7RU2 - chains B and C of the 3 polymer chains in the assembly; structure by electron microscopy, 3.00 A resolution.

# Chain B (and C)
Molecule: Spike glycoprotein
From: Severe acute respiratory syndrome coronavirus 2
Notes: chain C of this document is another copy of the same molecule, construct and numbering; everything in this record applies to it too
Reference sequence: P0DTC2 (SPIKE_SARS2); residue numbers follow UniProt; this construct covers 1-1208
Chain sequence (1280 residues; numbered 1 to 1280; the number before each row is that of its first residue):
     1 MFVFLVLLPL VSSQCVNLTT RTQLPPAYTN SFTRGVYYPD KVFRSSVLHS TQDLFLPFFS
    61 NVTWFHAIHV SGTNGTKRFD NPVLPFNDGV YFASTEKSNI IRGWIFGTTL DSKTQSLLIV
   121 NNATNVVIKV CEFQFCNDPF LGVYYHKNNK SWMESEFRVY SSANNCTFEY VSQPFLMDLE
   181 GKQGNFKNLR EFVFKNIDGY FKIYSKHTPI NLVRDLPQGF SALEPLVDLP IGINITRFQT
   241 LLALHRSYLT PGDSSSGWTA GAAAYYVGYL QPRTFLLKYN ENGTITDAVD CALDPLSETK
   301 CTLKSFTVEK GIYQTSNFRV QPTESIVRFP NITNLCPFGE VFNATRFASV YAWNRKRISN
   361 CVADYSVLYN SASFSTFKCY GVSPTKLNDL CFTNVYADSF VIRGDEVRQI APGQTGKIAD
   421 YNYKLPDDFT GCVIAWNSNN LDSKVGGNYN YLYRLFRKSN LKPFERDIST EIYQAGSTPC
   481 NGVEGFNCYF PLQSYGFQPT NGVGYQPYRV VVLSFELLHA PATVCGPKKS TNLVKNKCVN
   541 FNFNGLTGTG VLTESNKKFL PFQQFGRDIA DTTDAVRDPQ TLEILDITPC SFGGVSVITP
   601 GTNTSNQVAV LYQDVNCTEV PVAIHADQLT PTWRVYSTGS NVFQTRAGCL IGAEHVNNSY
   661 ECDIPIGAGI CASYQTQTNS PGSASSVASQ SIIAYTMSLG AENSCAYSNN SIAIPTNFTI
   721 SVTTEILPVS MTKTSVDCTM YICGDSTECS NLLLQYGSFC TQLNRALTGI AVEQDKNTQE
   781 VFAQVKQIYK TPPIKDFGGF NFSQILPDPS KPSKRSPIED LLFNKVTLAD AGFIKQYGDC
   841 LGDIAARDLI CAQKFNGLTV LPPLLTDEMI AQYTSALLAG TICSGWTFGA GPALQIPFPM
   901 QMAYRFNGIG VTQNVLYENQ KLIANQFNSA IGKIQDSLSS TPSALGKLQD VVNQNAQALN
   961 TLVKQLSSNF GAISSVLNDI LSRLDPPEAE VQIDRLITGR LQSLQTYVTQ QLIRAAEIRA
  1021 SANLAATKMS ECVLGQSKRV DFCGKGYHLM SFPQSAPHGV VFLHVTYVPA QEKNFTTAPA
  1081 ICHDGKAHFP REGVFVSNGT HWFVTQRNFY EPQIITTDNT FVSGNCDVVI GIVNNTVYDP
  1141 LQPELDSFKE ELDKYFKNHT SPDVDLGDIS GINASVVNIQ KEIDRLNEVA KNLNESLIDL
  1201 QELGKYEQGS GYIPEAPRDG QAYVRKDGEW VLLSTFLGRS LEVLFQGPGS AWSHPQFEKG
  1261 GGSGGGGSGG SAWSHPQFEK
Not modelled in the structure: 1-13, 72-75, 248-253, 619-631, 677-688, 1148-1280
Sequence notes: engineered mutation G682 (Arg in P0DTC2), S683 (Arg in P0DTC2), S685 (Arg in P0DTC2), C705 (Val in P0DTC2), P817 (Phe in P0DTC2), C883 (Thr in P0DTC2), P892 (Ala in P0DTC2), P899 (Ala in P0DTC2), P942 (Ala in P0DTC2), P986 (Lys in P0DTC2), P987 (Val in P0DTC2); expression tag (1209-1280)
Curated features (UniProtKB/Swiss-Prot):
  - region: N280 to C301 (Putative superantigen), R403 to D405 (Integrin-binding motif), N448 to F456 (Immunodominant HLA epitope recognized by the CD8+), P681, A684 (Putative superantigen), S816 to Y837 (Fusion peptide 1), K835 to F855 (Fusion peptide 2), D1163 to E1202 (Heptad repeat 2)
  - site: R815, S816 (Cleavage)
  - glycosylation: N17 (N-linked (GlcNAc...) (complex) asparagine), N61 (N-linked (GlcNAc...) (hybrid) asparagine), N74 (N-linked (GlcNAc...) (complex) asparagine), N122 (N-linked (GlcNAc...) (hybrid) asparagine), N149 (N-linked (GlcNAc...) (complex) asparagine), N165 (N-linked (GlcNAc...) (complex) asparagine), N234 (N-linked (GlcNAc...) (high mannose) asparagine), N282 (N-linked (GlcNAc...) (complex) asparagine), T323 (O-linked (GalNAc) threonine), S325 (O-linked (HexNAc...) serine), N331 (N-linked (GlcNAc...) (complex) asparagine), N343 (N-linked (GlcNAc...) (complex) asparagine), N603 (N-linked (GlcNAc...) (hybrid) asparagine), N616 (N-linked (GlcNAc...) (complex) asparagine), N657 (N-linked (GlcNAc...) (complex) asparagine), T676 (O-linked (GlcNAc...) threonine), T678 (O-linked (GlcNAc...) threonine), N709 (N-linked (GlcNAc...) (high mannose) asparagine), N717 (N-linked (GlcNAc...) (hybrid) asparagine), N801 (N-linked (GlcNAc...) (hybrid) asparagine) and 6 more in UniProt
  - natural variant: L5 (L5F: In strain: Iota/B.1.526), S13 (S13I: In strain: Epsilon/B.1.427/B.1.429), L18 (L18F: In strain: Beta/B.1.351, Gamma/P.1 and 1 more), T19 (T19I: In strain: Omicron/BQ.1.1, Omicron/XBB.1.5 and 1 more; T19R: In strain: Delta/B.1.617.2, Omicron/BA.2 and 4 more), T20 (T20N: In strain: Gamma/P.1), L24 to A27 (sequence variant, change not given here; In strain: Omicron/BA.2, Omicron/BA.2.12.1 and 6 more), P26 (P26S: In strain: Gamma/P.1), Q52 (Q52H: In strain: Omicron/EG.5.1), A67 (A67V: In strain: Eta/B.1.525, Omicron/BA.1), H69 to V70 (deletion: In strain: Alpha/B.1.1.7, Eta/B.1.525 and 5 more), G75 (G75V: In strain: Lambda/C.37), T76 (T76I: In strain: Lambda/C.37), 82 further natural variant entries in UniProt
  - mutagenesis: H69 to V70 (Increased incorporation of cleaved spike into virions), N121 (N121Q: Partial loss of biliverdin affinity), R190 (R190K: Partial loss of biliverdin affinity), N234 (N234Q: Increased resistance to neutralizing antibodies), N331 (N331Q: Reduced viral infectivity), N343 (N343Q: Reduced viral infectivity), L452 (L452R: Increased resistance to neutralizing antibodies. Decreases HLA binding to NF9 epitope. Increased binding affinity to human ACE2), Y453 (Y453F: Decreased HLA binding to NF9 epitope. Increased binding affinity to human ACE2), A475 (A475V: Increased resistance to neutralizing antibodies), V483 (V483A: Increased resistance to neutralizing antibodies), E484 (E484D: Increased replication in human TMEM106B overexpressing cells), F490 (F490L: Increased resistance to neutralizing antibodies and human covalescent sera neutralization), 12 further mutagenesis entries in UniProt
Cystine bridges: C15-C136, C131-C166, C291-C301, C336-C361, C379-C432, C391-C525, C480-C488, C538-C590, C617-C649, C662-C671, C738-C760, C743-C749, C840-C851, C1032-C1043, C1082-C1126
Covalently attached groups: N-acetylglucosamine (NAG) linked to N17, N61, N122, N149, N165, N234, N282, N331, N343, N616, N709, N717, N801, N1074, N1098, N1134
Small-molecule neighbours:
  - N-acetylglucosamine (NAG; 2-acetamido-2-deoxy-beta-D-glucopyranose), molecule 1: Y351, A352, I468
  - N-acetylglucosamine (NAG), molecule 2: R457, S459, N460, L461, K462, E465
What the authors report for this chain:
  - mutagenesis - E484K: abolished binding to eCC6.30 variants

# How chain B and chain C interact
Disulfides between the chains: C705(B)-C883(C)
Residue-residue contacts - 222 pairs, chain B then chain C:
  Q52(B) - L754(C)
  S316(B) - D737(C)
  N317(B) - D737(C)  hydrogen bond
  N317(B) - M740(C)
  R319(B) - D737(C)  salt bridge
  R319(B) - M740(C)
  R355(B) - Y200(C)
  V382(B) - R983(C)
  S383(B) - R983(C)  hydrogen bond (backbone-backbone)
  S383(B) - L984(C)
  S383(B) - D985(C)  hydrogen bond (side chain-backbone)
  S383(B) - E988(C)
  T385(B) - D985(C)  hydrogen bond
  K386(B) - L981(C)  hydrogen bond (side chain-backbone)
  K386(B) - S982(C)
  K386(B) - R983(C)
  K386(B) - L984(C)
  K386(B) - D985(C)
  L390(B) - S982(C)
  Y396(B) - Y200(C)
  Y396(B) - P230(C)
  D405(B) - S373(C)  hydrogen bond
  D405(B) - F374(C)
  D405(B) - S375(C)  hydrogen bond
  R408(B) - F374(C)  hydrogen bond (side chain-backbone)
  R408(B) - S375(C)
  R408(B) - F377(C)
  G413(B) - P384(C)
  G413(B) - T385(C)
  T415(B) - P384(C)
  T415(B) - T385(C)
  G416(B) - Y369(C)  hydrogen bond (backbone-side chain)
  K417(B) - Y369(C)  hydrogen bond (side chain-backbone)
  D420(B) - Y369(C)  hydrogen bond
  Y421(B) - Y369(C)
  L455(B) - Y369(C)  hydrophobic
  L455(B) - N370(C)
  P463(B) - D198(C)
  P463(B) - G199(C)
  F464(B) - D198(C)
  F464(B) - G232(C)
  E465(B) - G232(C)
  E465(B) - N234(C)
  R466(B) - Q115(C)  hydrogen bond (backbone-side chain)
  R466(B) - T167(C)
  R466(B) - I231(C)
  R466(B) - G232(C)  hydrogen bond (backbone-backbone)
  I468(B) - Q115(C)
  I468(B) - E132(C)
  S469(B) - K113(C)  hydrogen bond (side chain-backbone)
  E471(B) - K113(C)  salt bridge
  Q493(B) - N370(C)  hydrogen bond
  Y505(B) - S373(C)
  L517(B) - R983(C)
  L518(B) - D979(C)
  H519(B) - K41(C)
  A520(B) - K41(C)
  G545(B) - S982(C)  hydrogen bond (backbone-side chain)
  L546(B) - D979(C)
  T547(B) - N978(C)  hydrogen bond (backbone-side chain)
  G548(B) - N978(C)
  V551(B) - Y837(C)
  K557(B) - F43(C)
  K558(B) - F43(C)
  K558(B) - N282(C)
  F559(B) - F43(C)  hydrophobic
  F562(B) - D40(C)
  F562(B) - K41(C)
  F562(B) - E224(C)
  F562(B) - P225(C)
  Q563(B) - K41(C)
  Q563(B) - V42(C)  hydrogen bond (side chain-backbone)
  Q563(B) - F43(C)
  Q564(B) - K41(C)
  F565(B) - V42(C)
  F565(B) - F43(C)  hydrogen bond (backbone-backbone)
  G566(B) - F43(C)
  R567(B) - V42(C)
  R567(B) - F43(C)  hydrogen bond (backbone-backbone)
  R567(B) - V976(C)
  R567(B) - D979(C)  salt bridge
  D568(B) - R847(C)  salt bridge
  I569(B) - K964(C)
  I569(B) - S967(C)
  A570(B) - L966(C)  hydrophobic
  A570(B) - S967(C)
  D571(B) - R44(C)  salt bridge
  D571(B) - S975(C)
  D571(B) - V976(C)
  D574(B) - R847(C)  salt bridge
  D586(B) - I844(C)
  T588(B) - L841(C)
  T588(B) - I844(C)
  T588(B) - F855(C)
  P589(B) - Y837(C)  hydrogen bond (backbone-side chain)
  P589(B) - F855(C)  hydrophobic
  C590(B) - Y837(C)
  S591(B) - M740(C)
  S591(B) - Y837(C)
  S591(B) - F855(C)
  F592(B) - Q836(C)
  F592(B) - Y837(C)  hydrophobic
  F592(B) - C840(C)  hydrophobic
  F592(B) - K854(C)
  F592(B) - F855(C)  hydrophobic
  Q613(B) - F833(C)
  Q613(B) - I834(C)
  Q613(B) - T859(C)
  Q613(B) - L861(C)
  D614(B) - F833(C)
  D614(B) - I834(C)
  D614(B) - K835(C)  hydrogen bond (side chain-backbone)
  D614(B) - Q836(C)
  D614(B) - K854(C)  salt bridge
  N616(B) - Q836(C)
  R634(B) - Y837(C)
  R646(B) - F833(C)
  R646(B) - I834(C)
  A647(B) - P862(C)  hydrophobic
  G648(B) - I834(C)
  P665(B) - L864(C)  hydrophobic
  G667(B) - P863(C)
  G667(B) - L864(C)
  A668(B) - P863(C)  hydrogen bond (backbone-backbone)
  A668(B) - L864(C)
  A668(B) - T866(C)
  G669(B) - L864(C)  hydrogen bond (backbone-backbone)
  G669(B) - T866(C)
  G669(B) - M869(C)
  I670(B) - L864(C)
  T696(B) - M869(C)
  M697(B) - L864(C)  hydrophobic
  M697(B) - L865(C)  hydrophobic
  M697(B) - M869(C)  hydrophobic
  L699(B) - I788(C)
  L699(B) - M869(C)
  L699(B) - Q872(C)
  L699(B) - Y873(C)  hydrogen bond (backbone-side chain)
  G700(B) - K786(C)
  G700(B) - I788(C)
  A701(B) - K786(C)  hydrogen bond (backbone-backbone)
  A701(B) - Q787(C)
  A701(B) - I788(C)  hydrogen bond (backbone-backbone)
  E702(B) - I788(C)
  N703(B) - Q787(C)  hydrogen bond
  N703(B) - I788(C)  hydrogen bond (backbone-backbone)
  N703(B) - Y789(C)
  N703(B) - K790(C)  hydrogen bond (backbone-backbone)
  S704(B) - Y789(C)
  C705(B) - Y789(C)
  C705(B) - C883(C)  disulfide
  A706(B) - Q895(C)
  Y707(B) - K795(C)  hydrogen bond (backbone-side chain)
  Y707(B) - F797(C)  hydrophobic
  Y707(B) - I896(C)
  Y707(B) - P897(C)
  Y707(B) - F898(C)  hydrogen bond (side chain-backbone)
  S708(B) - Q895(C)
  S708(B) - P897(C)
  N709(B) - P897(C)
  S711(B) - Q895(C)  hydrogen bond
  S711(B) - P897(C)
  I712(B) - Q895(C)
  I712(B) - Y904(C)
  A713(B) - L894(C)
  A713(B) - Q895(C)  hydrogen bond (backbone-backbone)
  P715(B) - L894(C)  hydrophobic
  Q957(B) - R765(C)  hydrogen bond
  T961(B) - Q762(C)
  Q965(B) - S758(C)
  Q965(B) - F759(C)
  S968(B) - Q755(C)
  S968(B) - Y756(C)
  S968(B) - S758(C)
  N969(B) - Q755(C)  hydrogen bond
  F970(B) - Y756(C)  hydrophobic
  F970(B) - F759(C)  hydrophobic
  G971(B) - D994(C)
  P986(B) - D427(C)
  P987(B) - D427(C)
  Q1002(B) - Q1005(C)  hydrogen bond
  S1003(B) - F759(C)
  Q1010(B) - L1012(C)
  I1013(B) - L1012(C)  hydrophobic
  R1039(B) - E1031(C)  salt bridge
  R1039(B) - R1039(C)
  V1040(B) - S1030(C)
  V1040(B) - E1031(C)
  V1040(B) - L1034(C)
  D1041(B) - Q784(C)
  D1041(B) - S1030(C)  hydrogen bond
  D1041(B) - L1034(C)
  K1045(B) - G889(C)
  G1046(B) - A890(C)
  Y1047(B) - W886(C)
  Y1047(B) - A890(C)
  P1069(B) - P892(C)
  E1072(B) - L894(C)
  N1074(B) - Q895(C)  hydrogen bond
  T1077(B) - P897(C)
  T1077(B) - M900(C)
  A1078(B) - M900(C)
  P1079(B) - M900(C)
  P1079(B) - Y917(C)  hydrophobic
  F1089(B) - N914(C)
  F1089(B) - Y917(C)  hydrophobic
  P1090(B) - Q913(C)  hydrogen bond (backbone-side chain)
  V1094(B) - Y904(C)
  R1107(B) - Y904(C)
  R1107(B) - N907(C)
  F1121(B) - T912(C)
  F1121(B) - Q913(C)
  S1123(B) - N914(C)  hydrogen bond
  S1123(B) - E918(C)
  V1128(B) - E918(C)
  V1129(B) - Y917(C)  hydrophobic
  I1130(B) - Q920(C)
  L1141(B) - L1141(C)  hydrophobic
  L1141(B) - E1144(C)
  Q1142(B) - E1144(C)  hydrogen bond
  L1145(B) - E1144(C)
  L1145(B) - L1145(C)  hydrophobic
Interface residues without a listed pair, chain B (138 interface residues in all): Q314, Q414, P426, T549, T553, L560, T572, V615, Q644, T645, I666, N710, T1009, V1068
Interface residues without a listed pair, chain C (129 interface residues in all): Y38, V47, N165, D228, Y365, A372, T376, D745, D796, E868, A879, I882, P899, K921, V963, Q1002, T1009, I1013, T1027, G1035, E1111

# Summary
The interface between chain B and chain C involves 138 residues on one side and 129 on the other; the contacts
include 1 disulfide bond, 42 hydrogen bonds and 8 salt bridges. Polar contacts include R319(B)-D737(C),
E471(B)-K113(C) and R567(B)-D979(C). Bound to chain B: N-acetylglucosamine. The paper reports that E484K of
chain B abolishes binding to eCC6.30 variants.
Both chains are Spike glycoprotein (Severe acute respiratory syndrome coronavirus 2). Entry 7RU2
(SARS-CoV-2-6P-Mut7 S protein (asymmetric)) was determined by electron microscopy, deposited together with
7RU1, 7RU5 and 7RU8.
